3OGL - chains A and B of the 3 polymer chains in the assembly; structure by X-ray diffraction, 3.18 A resolution.

== Chain A ==
Protein: SKP1-like protein 1A
Source organism: Arabidopsis thaliana
UniProtKB: Q39255 (SKP1A_ARATH); residues 1-160 here = UniProt positions 1-160
Amino-acid sequence (160 residues; each row starts with the number of its first residue):
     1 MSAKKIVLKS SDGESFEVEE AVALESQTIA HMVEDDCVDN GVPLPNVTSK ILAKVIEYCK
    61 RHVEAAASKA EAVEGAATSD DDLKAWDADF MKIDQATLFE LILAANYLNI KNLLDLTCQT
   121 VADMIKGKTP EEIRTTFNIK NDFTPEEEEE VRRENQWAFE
Unresolved in the structure: 1-4, 68-79

== Chain B ==
Protein: Coronatine-insensitive protein 1
Source organism: Arabidopsis thaliana
UniProtKB: O04197 (COI1_ARATH); residues 1-592 here = UniProt positions 1-592
Amino-acid sequence (592 residues; numbered 1 to 592; the number before each row is that of its first residue):
     1 MEDPDIKRCK LSCVATVDDV IEQVMTYITD PKDRDSASLV CRRWFKIDSE TREHVTMALC
    61 YTATPDRLSR RFPNLRSLKL KGKPRAAMFN LIPENWGGYV TPWVTEISNN LRQLKSVHFR
   121 RMIVSDLDLD RLAKARADDL ETLKLDKCSG FTTDGLLSIV THCRKIKTLL MEESSFSEKD
   181 GKWLHELAQH NTSLEVLNFY MTEFAKISPK DLETIARNCR SLVSVKVGDF EILELVGFFK
   241 AAANLEEFCG GSLNEDIGMP EKYMNLVFPR KLCRLGLSYM GPNEMPILFP FAAQIRKLDL
   301 LYALLETEDH CTLIQKCPNL EVLETRNVIG DRGLEVLAQY CKQLKRLRIE RGADEQGMED
   361 EEGLVSQRGL IALAQGCQEL EYMAVYVSDI TNESLESIGT YLKNLCDFRL VLLDREERIT
   421 DLPLDNGVRS LLIGCKKLRR FAFYLRQGGL TDLGLSYIGQ YSPNVRWMLL GYVGESDEGL
   481 MEFSRGCPNL QKLEMRGCCF SERAIAAAVT KLPSLRYLWV QGYRASMTGQ DLMQMARPYW
   541 NIELIPSRRV PEVNQQGEIR EMEHPAHILA YYSLAGQRTD CPTTVRVLKE PI
Unresolved in the structure: 1-11, 550-562
Small-molecule neighbours: JA-isoleucine (7JA; N-({(1R,2S)-3-oxo-2-[(2Z)-pent-2-en-1-yl]cyclopentyl}acetyl)-L-isoleucine): R85, A86, F89, L91, R348, E350, Y382, A384, V385, Y386, R409, L410, V411, Y444, L469, R496, W519
UniProt features mapped onto this chain:
  - binding site (jasmonate): R85, R348, Y386, R409, R496
  - mutagenesis: L11 (L11A: No effects on interactions), E22 (E22A: Abrogates SFC(COI1) complexes formation, loss of response to jasmonate), W44 (W44A: Abrogates SFC(COI1) complexes formation and of interactions with RBCS-1B and RPD3B, loss of response to jasmonate), R85 (R85A: Loss of interaction with TIFY10A), M88 (M88A: Loss of interaction with TIFY10A), F89 (F89A: Loss of interaction with TIFY10A), R121 (R121A: Loss of interaction with TIFY10A), L245 (L245F: In coi1-16; abrogates interactions with RBCS-1B and RPD3B (coi1-16)), L301 (L301A: Loss of interaction with TIFY10A), Y302 (Y302A: Loss of interaction with TIFY10A), R326 (R326A: Loss of interaction with TIFY10A), R348 (R348A: Loss of interaction with TIFY10A), 6 further mutagenesis entries in UniProt
What the authors report for this chain:
  - binding site for JA-isoleucine: R85, A86, F89, L91, R348, A384, Y386, R409, V411, Y444, L469, R496, W519

== Interface between chain A and chain B ==
Pairs across the interface - 73 pairs, chain A then chain B:
  F99(A) - A15(B)
  F99(A) - V17(B)  hydrophobic
  E100(A) - A15(B)
  I102(A) - V20(B)  hydrophobic
  L103(A) - A15(B)  hydrophobic
  L103(A) - D19(B)
  N106(A) - Q23(B)  hydrogen bond
  L114(A) - Q23(B)
  D115(A) - Y27(B)  hydrogen bond
  C118(A) - Q23(B)
  C118(A) - V24(B)
  C118(A) - Y27(B)  hydrophobic
  Q119(A) - Y27(B)
  V121(A) - V24(B)  hydrophobic
  A122(A) - V24(B)
  I125(A) - W44(B)  hydrophobic
  K126(A) - Y27(B)
  K126(A) - T29(B)
  K126(A) - D30(B)
  K126(A) - D33(B)
  G127(A) - D33(B)  hydrogen bond (backbone-side chain)
  K128(A) - S36(B)
  P130(A) - S36(B)
  P130(A) - L39(B)  hydrophobic
  I133(A) - V40(B)  hydrophobic
  I133(A) - W44(B)  hydrophobic
  R134(A) - L39(B)  hydrogen bond (side chain-backbone)
  R134(A) - V40(B)  hydrogen bond (side chain-backbone)
  F137(A) - V17(B)  hydrophobic
  I139(A) - W44(B)
  N141(A) - V40(B)
  D142(A) - C41(B)
  D142(A) - R42(B)  hydrogen bond (side chain-backbone)
  F143(A) - S38(B)
  F143(A) - L39(B)
  F143(A) - C41(B)
  F143(A) - R42(B)
  F143(A) - F45(B)  hydrophobic
  T144(A) - R42(B)
  E147(A) - R42(B)  salt bridge
  E150(A) - R67(B)  salt bridge
  V151(A) - L39(B)  hydrophobic
  V151(A) - F45(B)  hydrophobic
  R153(A) - Y539(B)
  R153(A) - L574(B)
  E154(A) - R67(B)  salt bridge
  E154(A) - R71(B)  salt bridge
  E154(A) - L574(B)
  N155(A) - D35(B)  hydrogen bond (side chain-backbone)
  N155(A) - S38(B)  hydrogen bond
  N155(A) - L39(B)
  N155(A) - R71(B)  hydrogen bond
  Q156(A) - D35(B)
  Q156(A) - R516(B)  hydrogen bond (backbone-side chain)
  W157(A) - T62(B)  hydrogen bond (backbone-side chain)
  W157(A) - Y539(B)  hydrophobic
  W157(A) - Y572(B)
  W157(A) - L574(B)  hydrophobic
  A158(A) - T56(B)
  A158(A) - M57(B)
  A158(A) - T62(B)
  A158(A) - A63(B)  hydrophobic
  F159(A) - V55(B)  hydrophobic
  F159(A) - T56(B)
  F159(A) - M57(B)  hydrophobic
  F159(A) - R67(B)
  F159(A) - L68(B)  hydrophobic
  F159(A) - F72(B)  hydrophobic
  E160(A) - P31(B)
  E160(A) - R52(B)  salt bridge
  E160(A) - H54(B)
  E160(A) - V55(B)
  E160(A) - T56(B)  hydrogen bond (backbone-backbone)
Interface residues without a listed pair, chain A (38 interface residues in all): K140, E148, R152
Interface residues without a listed pair, chain B (39 interface residues in all): T16, I28, A58, Q491

== Overview ==
The interface between chain A and chain B involves 38 residues on one side and 39 on the other, with 12
hydrogen bonds and 5 salt bridges. Polar contacts include E147(A)-R42(B), E150(A)-R67(B) and E154(A)-R67(B).
Chain B binds JA-isoleucine. From the paper: a binding site for JA-isoleucine at R85(B), A86(B) and F89(B)
among others.
Here chain A is SKP1-like protein 1A and chain B is Coronatine-insensitive protein 1, both from Arabidopsis
thaliana. Entry 3OGL (Structure of COI1-ASK1 in complex with JA-isoleucine and the JAZ1 degron) was determined
by X-ray diffraction (same publication as 3OGK).
